Entry 6NKT (X-ray diffraction, 2.60 A resolution); this record covers chains A and T of the 4 polymer chains in the assembly.

# Chain A
Name: DNA polymerase beta
Source organism: Homo sapiens
Notes: EC 2.7.7.7, 4.2.99.-
Reference sequence: P06746 (DPOLB_HUMAN); numbering as in UniProt (aligned over 1-335)
Amino-acid sequence (335 residues; row label = number of the first residue in the row):
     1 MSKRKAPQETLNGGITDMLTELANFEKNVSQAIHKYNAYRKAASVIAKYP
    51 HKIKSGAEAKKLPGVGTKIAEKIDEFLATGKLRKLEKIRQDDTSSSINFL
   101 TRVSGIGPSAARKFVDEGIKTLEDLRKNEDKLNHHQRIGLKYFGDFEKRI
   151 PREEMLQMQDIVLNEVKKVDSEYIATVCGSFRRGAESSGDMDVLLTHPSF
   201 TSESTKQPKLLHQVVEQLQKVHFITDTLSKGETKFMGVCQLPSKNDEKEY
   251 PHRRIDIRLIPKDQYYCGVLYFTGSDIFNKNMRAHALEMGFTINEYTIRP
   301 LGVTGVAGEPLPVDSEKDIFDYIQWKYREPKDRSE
Disordered / not traced: 1-9, 205-207, 244-245
Sequence notes: engineered mutation Met289 (Lys in P06746)
Bound ions: Na+ site 1: Lys60, Leu62, Val65 (shared with 1 residue of chain D); Na+ site 2: Thr101, Val103, Ile106 (shared with 1 residue of chain P)
Small-molecule neighbours: GFF (2'-deoxy-5'-O-[({[difluoro(phosphono)methyl](hydroxy)phosphoryl}oxy)(hydroxy)phosphoryl]guanosine): Arg149, Gly179, Ser180, Arg183, Ser188, Gly189, Asp190, Asp192, Arg258, Tyr271, Phe272
Swiss-Prot annotation at these positions:
  - region: Arg183 to Asp192 (DNA-binding)
  - active site: Lys72 (Nucleophile)
  - binding site (K(+)): Lys60, Leu62, Val65, Thr101, Val103, Ile106
  - binding site (Na(+)): Lys60, Leu62, Val65, Thr101, Val103, Ile106
  - binding site (dATP): Arg149, Ser180, Arg183, Gly189, Asp190
  - binding site (dCTP): Arg149, Ser180, Arg183, Gly189, Asp190
  - binding site (dGTP): Arg149, Ser180, Arg183, Gly189, Asp190, Asp192
  - binding site (dTTP): Arg149, Ser180, Arg183, Gly189, Asp190
  - binding site (Mg(2+)): Asp190, Asp192, Asp256
  - modified residue: Lys72 (N6-acetyllysine), Arg83 (Omega-N-methylarginine), Arg152 (Omega-N-methylarginine)
  - cross-link (Glycyl lysine isopeptide (Lys-Gly)): Lys41 (interchain with G-Cter in ubiquitin), Lys61 (interchain with G-Cter in ubiquitin), Lys81 (interchain with G-Cter in ubiquitin)
  - natural variant: Leu22 (L22P: Found in a gastric cancer sample; uncertain significance), Tyr39 (Y39C: Found in a gastric cancer sample; uncertain significance), Gly118 (G118V: Decreased DNA-directed DNA polymerase activity), Arg137 (R137Q: Decreased function in base-excision repair), Arg149 (R149I: Decreased DNA-directed DNA polymerase activity), Asp160 (D160N: Found in a gastric cancer sample; uncertain significance), Cys239 (C239R: Found in a gastric cancer sample; uncertain significance), Met289 (K289M: Found in a colon cancer sample; uncertain significance; this construct carries the variant), Asn294 (N294D: Found in a gastric cancer sample; uncertain significance), Glu295 (E295K: Found in a gastric cancer sample; uncertain significance)
  - mutagenesis: Phe25 (F25W: No effect on 5'-dRP lyase activity. Decreased ssDNA binding), His34 (H34G: Decreased 5'-dRP lyase activity. Decreased ssDNA binding), Lys35 (K35A: Decreased 5'-dRP lyase activity. Decreased ssDNA binding. Loss of 5'-dRP lyase activity; when associated with A-68 and A-72. Decreased ssDNA binding; when associated with A-68 and A-72 ...), Tyr39 (Y39F: No effect on 5'-dRP lyase activity; Y39Q: Abolishes DNA polymerase and 5'-dRP lyase activity), Lys41 (K41R: Abolishes ubiquitination; when associated with R-61 and R-81), Lys60 (K60A: Decreased 5'-dRP lyase activity. Decreased ssDNA binding), Lys61 (K61R: Abolishes ubiquitination; when associated with R-41 and R-81), Lys68 (K68A: No effect on 5'-dRP lyase activity. Decreased ssDNA binding. Loss of 5'-dRP lyase activity; when associated with A-35 and A-72. Decreased ssDNA binding; when associated with A-35 and A-72 ...), Glu71 (E71Q: No effect on 5'-dRP lyase activity. No effect on structure shown by circular dichroism. No effect on ssDNA binding), Lys72 (K72A: Severely reduced 5'-dRP lyase activity. Does not affect ssDNA binding. Loss of 5'-dRP lyase activity; when associated with A-35 and A-68. Decreased ssDNA binding ...), Glu75 (E75A: Slightly decreased 5'-dRP lyase activity. Decreased ssDNA binding. No effect on structure shown by circular dichroism), Lys81 (K81R: Abolishes ubiquitination; when associated with R-41 and R-61), 5 further mutagenesis entries in UniProt

# Chain T
Molecule: 16-nt DNA strand
Sequence (16 nucleotides; each row starts with the number of its first residue):
     1 CCGACCGCGCATCAGC
Covalent attachments: compound GFF linked to DC6

# Chain A / chain T interface
Contacting residue pairs - 14 pairs, chain A then chain T:
  His34(A) - DC5(T)  stacking on the base
  Asn133(A) - DT12(T)  phosphate contact
  His134(A) - DT12(T)  phosphate contact
  Ser229(A) - DC10(T)  phosphate contact
  Ser229(A) - DA11(T)  sugar contact
  Lys230(A) - DC10(T)  hydrogen bond to the phosphate
  Lys230(A) - DA11(T)  hydrogen bond to the phosphate
  Gly231(A) - DC10(T)  phosphate contact
  Glu232(A) - DC10(T)  hydrogen bond to the phosphate
  Thr233(A) - DG9(T)  hydrogen bond to the phosphate
  Thr233(A) - DC10(T)  hydrogen bond to the phosphate
  Lys234(A) - DG9(T)  phosphate contact
  Lys234(A) - DC10(T)  hydrogen bond to the phosphate
  Tyr296(A) - DC8(T)  sugar contact
Interface residues without a listed pair, chain A (11 interface residues in all): Leu228

# Overview
Chain A and chain T form an interface of 11 and 6 residues respectively, with 6 hydrogen bonds and 1 aromatic
stacking contact. Among the polar pairs are Lys230(A)-DC10(T), Lys230(A)-DA11(T) and Glu232(A)-DC10(T). Chain
A binds compound GFF. Covalently linked compound GFF: at DC6(T).
Here chain A is DNA polymerase beta (Homo sapiens) and chain T is a 16-nt DNA strand. Entry 6NKT (Ternary
complex crystal structure of K289M variant of DNA polymerase Beta with beta-gamma difluoro analogue of ...)
was determined by X-ray diffraction together with 6NKR, 6NKS, 6NKU, 6NKV, 6NKW, 6NKX and 3 further entries
from the same study.
